Entry 8X81 (electron microscopy, 3.77 A resolution); this record covers chains A and B of the 6 polymer chains in the assembly.

[Chain A (and B)]
Molecule: Leptin receptor
From: Homo sapiens
Notes: chain B of this document is another copy of the same molecule, construct and numbering; everything in this record applies to it too
UniProtKB: P48357 (LEPR_HUMAN); residues 21-839 here = UniProt positions 21-839
Amino-acid sequence (829 residues; numbered 21 to 849; the number before each row is that of its first residue):
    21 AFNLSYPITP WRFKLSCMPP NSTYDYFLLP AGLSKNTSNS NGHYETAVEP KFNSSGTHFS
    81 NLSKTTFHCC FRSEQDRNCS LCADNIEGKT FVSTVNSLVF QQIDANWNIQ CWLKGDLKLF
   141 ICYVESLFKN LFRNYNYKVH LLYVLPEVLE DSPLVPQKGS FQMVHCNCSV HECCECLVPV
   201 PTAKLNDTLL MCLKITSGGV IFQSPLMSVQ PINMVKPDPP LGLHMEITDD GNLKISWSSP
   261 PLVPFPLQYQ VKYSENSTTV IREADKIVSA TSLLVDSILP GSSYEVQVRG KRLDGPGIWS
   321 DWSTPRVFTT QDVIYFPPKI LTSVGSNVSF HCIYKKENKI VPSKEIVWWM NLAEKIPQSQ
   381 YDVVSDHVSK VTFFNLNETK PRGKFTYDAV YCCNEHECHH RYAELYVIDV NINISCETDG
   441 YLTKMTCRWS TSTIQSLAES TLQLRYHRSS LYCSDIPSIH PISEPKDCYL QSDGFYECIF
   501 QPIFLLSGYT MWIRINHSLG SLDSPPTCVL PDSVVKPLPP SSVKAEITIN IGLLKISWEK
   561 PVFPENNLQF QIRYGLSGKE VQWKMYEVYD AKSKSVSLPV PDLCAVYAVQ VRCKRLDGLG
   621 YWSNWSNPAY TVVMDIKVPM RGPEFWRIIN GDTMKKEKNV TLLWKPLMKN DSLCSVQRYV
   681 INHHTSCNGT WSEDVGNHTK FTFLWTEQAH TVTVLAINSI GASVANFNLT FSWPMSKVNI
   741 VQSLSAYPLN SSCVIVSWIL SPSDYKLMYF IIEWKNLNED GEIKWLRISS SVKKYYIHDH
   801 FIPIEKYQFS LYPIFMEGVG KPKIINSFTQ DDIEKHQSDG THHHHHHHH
Unresolved in the structure: 21-22, 41-81, 830-849
Disulfides: Cys37-Cys89, Cys90-Cys99, Cys102-Cys212, Cys131-Cys142, Cys186-Cys196, Cys188-Cys194, Cys352-Cys412, Cys413-Cys418, Cys436-Cys447, Cys473-Cys528, Cys488-Cys498, Cys604-Cys674
Covalent attachments: glycan linked to Asn347; N-acetylglucosamine (NAG) linked to Asn397, Asn516, Asn624, Asn728, Asn750
Construct notes: expression tag (840-849)

[How chain A and chain B interact]
Contacting residue pairs (7):
  Tyr747(A) - Ile804(B)  hydrophobic
  Leu749(A) - His800(B)
  Leu749(A) - Phe801(B)
  Leu749(A) - Ile802(B)  hydrophobic
  Ile755(A) - Ile804(B)  hydrophobic
  Ser757(A) - Ile804(B)
  Lys794(A) - Ile804(B)

[In short]
5 residues of chain A face 4 of chain B across their interface. Covalently linked N-acetylglucosamine: at
Asn397(A), Asn516(A), Asn624(A), Asn728(A) and Asn750(A).
Chain A and chain B are both Leptin receptor (Homo sapiens); the structure, Structure of leptin-LepR trimer
with a large gap, was determined by electron microscopy, deposited together with 8X80 and 8X85.
